PDB entry 8W5N | electron microscopy, 3.10 A resolution | chains H and L of the 5 polymer chains in the assembly

[Chain H]
Protein: Heavy chain of Ab21
Source organism: Mus musculus
Sequence (124 residues; each row starts with the number of its first residue):
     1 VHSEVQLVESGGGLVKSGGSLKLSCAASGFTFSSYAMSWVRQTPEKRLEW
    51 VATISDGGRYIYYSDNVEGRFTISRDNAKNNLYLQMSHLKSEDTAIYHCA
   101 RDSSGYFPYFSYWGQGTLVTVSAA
Unresolved in the structure: 1-3, 121-124
Disulfides: Cys25-Cys99

[Chain L]
Protein: Light chain of Ab21
Source organism: Mus musculus
Sequence (114 residues; each row starts with the number of its first residue):
     1 VHSNIVLTQSPASLAVSLGQRATISCRASESVDHSGNNFIHWYQQKPGQP
    51 PKLLIYLASHLESGVPARFSGSGSRTDFTLTIDPVEADDFATYYCQQNNE
   101 VPLTFGAGTKLEIK
Unresolved in the structure: 1-3, 112-114
Disulfides: Cys26-Cys95

[Interface between chain H and chain L]
Residue-residue contacts (28; chain H residue first):
  Val40(H) - Phe105(L)  hydrophobic
  Gln42(H) - Gln45(L)  hydrogen bond
  Lys46(H) - Tyr94(L)  hydrogen bond (backbone-side chain)
  Leu48(H) - Tyr94(L)  hydrophobic
  Leu48(H) - Phe105(L)
  Trp50(H) - Val101(L)
  Trp50(H) - Pro102(L)
  Trp50(H) - Leu103(L)
  Tyr62(H) - Val101(L)  hydrophobic
  Tyr106(H) - Phe39(L)
  Tyr106(H) - Asn99(L)
  Phe107(H) - Asn98(L)  hydrogen bond (backbone-side chain)
  Phe107(H) - Val101(L)  hydrophobic
  Pro108(H) - Asn98(L)
  Tyr109(H) - His41(L)
  Tyr109(H) - Tyr43(L)  hydrogen bond (backbone-side chain)
  Tyr109(H) - Leu53(L)
  Tyr109(H) - Tyr56(L)  hydrophobic
  Tyr109(H) - Gln96(L)  hydrogen bond (backbone-side chain)
  Tyr109(H) - Asn98(L)
  Phe110(H) - Tyr43(L)
  Phe110(H) - Leu53(L)
  Phe110(H) - Gln96(L)
  Phe110(H) - Phe105(L)  hydrophobic
  Trp113(H) - Tyr43(L)
  Trp113(H) - Pro51(L)
  Gly114(H) - Pro50(L)
  Gln115(H) - Pro50(L)
Interface residues without a listed pair, chain H (18 interface residues in all): Arg47, Glu49, His98, Ser111
Interface residues without a listed pair, chain L (19 interface residues in all): Glu100, Ala107, Lys110

[Overview]
Chain H and chain L form an interface of 18 and 19 residues respectively; the contacts include 5 hydrogen
bonds. Polar contacts include Gln42(H)-Gln45(L), Lys46(H)-Tyr94(L) and Phe107(H)-Asn98(L).
Here chain H is Heavy chain of Ab21 and chain L is Light chain of Ab21, both from Mus musculus. Entry 8W5N
(Cryo-EM structure of Qb-Ab21) was determined by electron microscopy together with 8W5D, 8W5E, 8W5F, 8W5G,
8W5L, 8W5M and 8 further entries from the same study.
